PDB entry 4QSI | X-ray diffraction, 1.95 A resolution | chain A

# Chain A
Molecule: Carbonic anhydrase 2
From: Homo sapiens
Notes: EC 4.2.1.1
UniProtKB: P00918 (CAH2_HUMAN); the author numbering skips numbers that UniProt does not, so the offset changes along the chain: 1-125 = UniProt 1-125; 127-261 = UniProt 126-260
Chain sequence (260 residues; each row starts with the number of its first residue; note: 1 number in that range is skipped by the numbering (no residue carries it; nothing is unmodelled there)):
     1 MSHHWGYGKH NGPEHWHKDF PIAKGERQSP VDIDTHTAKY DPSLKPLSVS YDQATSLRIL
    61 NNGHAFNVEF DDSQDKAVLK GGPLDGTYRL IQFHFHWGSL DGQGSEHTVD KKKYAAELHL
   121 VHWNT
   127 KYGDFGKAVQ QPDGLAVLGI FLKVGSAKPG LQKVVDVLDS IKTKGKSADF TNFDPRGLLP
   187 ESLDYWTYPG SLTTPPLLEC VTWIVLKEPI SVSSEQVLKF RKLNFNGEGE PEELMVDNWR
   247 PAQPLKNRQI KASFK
Unresolved in the structure: 1-3
Curated features (UniProtKB/Swiss-Prot):
  - active site: His64 (Proton donor/acceptor)
  - binding site (Zn(2+)): His94, His96, His119
  - binding site (substrate): Thr199, Thr200
  - site: Tyr7 (Fine-tunes the proton-transfer properties of H-64), Asn62 (Fine-tunes the proton-transfer properties of H-64), Asn67 (Fine-tunes the proton-transfer properties of H-64), Gln92 (Involved in the binding of some activators, including histamine and L-histidine)
  - modified residue: Ser2 (N-acetylserine), Ser166 (Phosphoserine), Ser173 (Phosphoserine)

# Summary
UniProt lists active-site residue His64, 3 Zn2+-binding residues and substrate-binding residues Thr199 and
Thr200.
Chain A is Carbonic anhydrase 2 (Homo sapiens); the structure, Crystal structure of human carbonic anhydrase
isozyme II with 5-{[(4-tert-buthyl-6-oxo-1,6-dihydropyrimidin-2-yl)thio]acetyl}-2-chlorobenzenesulfonamide,
was determined by X-ray diffraction together with 4QSA, 4QSB and 4QSJ from the same study.
